Entry 1XSK (X-ray diffraction, 2.20 A resolution); this record covers chains E and F of the 6 polymer chains in the assembly.

# Chain E (and F)
Name: Putative family 31 glucosidase yicI
From: Escherichia coli
Notes: EC 3.2.1.-; chain F of this document is another copy of the same molecule, construct and numbering; everything in this record applies to it too
UniProtKB: P31434 (YICI_ECOLI); residue numbers follow UniProt; this construct covers 1-772
Amino-acid sequence (778 residues; row label = number of the first residue in the row):
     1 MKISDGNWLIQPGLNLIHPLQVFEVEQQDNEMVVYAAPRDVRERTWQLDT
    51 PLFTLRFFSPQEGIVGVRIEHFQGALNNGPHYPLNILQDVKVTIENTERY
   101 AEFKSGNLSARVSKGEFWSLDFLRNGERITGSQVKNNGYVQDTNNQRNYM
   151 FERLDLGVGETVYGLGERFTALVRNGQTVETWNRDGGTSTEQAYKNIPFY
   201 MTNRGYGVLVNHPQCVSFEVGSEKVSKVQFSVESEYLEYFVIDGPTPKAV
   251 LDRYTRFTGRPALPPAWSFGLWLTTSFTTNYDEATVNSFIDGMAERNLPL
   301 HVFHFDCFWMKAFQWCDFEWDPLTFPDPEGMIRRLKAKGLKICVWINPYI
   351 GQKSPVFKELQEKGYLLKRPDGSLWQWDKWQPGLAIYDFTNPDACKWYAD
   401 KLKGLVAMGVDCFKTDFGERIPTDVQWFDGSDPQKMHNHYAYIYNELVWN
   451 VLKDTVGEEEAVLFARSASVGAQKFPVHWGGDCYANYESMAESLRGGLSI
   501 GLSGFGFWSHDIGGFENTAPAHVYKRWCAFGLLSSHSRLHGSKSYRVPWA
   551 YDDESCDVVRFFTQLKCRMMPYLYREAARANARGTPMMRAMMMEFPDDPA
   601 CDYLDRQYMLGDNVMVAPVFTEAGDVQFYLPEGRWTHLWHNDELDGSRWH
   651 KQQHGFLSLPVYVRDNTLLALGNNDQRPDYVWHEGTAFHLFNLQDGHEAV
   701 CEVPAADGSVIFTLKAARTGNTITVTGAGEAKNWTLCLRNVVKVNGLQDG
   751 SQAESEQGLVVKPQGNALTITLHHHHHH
Not modelled in the structure: 774-778
Differences from the reference sequence: expression tag (773-778)
UniProt features mapped onto this chain:
  - active site: D416 (Nucleophile), E419, D482 (Proton donor)
  - mutagenesis: C307 to F308 (Converts the enzyme to have alpha-glucosidase activity)
Glycans and other covalent adducts: 5(R)-fluoro-beta-D-xylopyranose (XYF) linked to D416
Small-molecule neighbours:
  - MPO (3[N-morpholino]propane sulfonic acid): H640, D642, Q652, Q653, H654, G655, S658
  - 5(R)-fluoro-beta-D-xylopyranose (XYF): F277, D306, C307, W345, W380, K414, F417, R466, W479, D482, F515, R538, H540

# Chain E / chain F interface
Pairs across the interface (81; chain E residue first):
  K2(E) - E191(F)
  D5(E) - Q192(F)  hydrogen bond
  G6(E) - G186(F)
  G6(E) - T190(F)
  G6(E) - Q192(F)
  N7(E) - G186(F)  hydrogen bond (backbone-backbone)
  N7(E) - T190(F)
  N7(E) - Y484(F)  hydrogen bond
  W8(E) - D185(F)  hydrogen bond
  W8(E) - G187(F)
  W8(E) - Y484(F)
  W8(E) - E516(F)
  L9(E) - K379(F)
  L9(E) - R420(F)
  L156(E) - E488(F)
  V158(E) - Y487(F)
  V158(E) - E488(F)
  V158(E) - A491(F)  hydrophobic
  V158(E) - R606(F)
  G159(E) - R606(F)
  F169(E) - V225(F)
  T170(E) - G221(F)
  T170(E) - V225(F)
  A171(E) - N175(F)
  N175(E) - A171(F)
  G176(E) - G176(F)
  G176(E) - Q177(F)
  Q177(E) - G176(F)
  D185(E) - W8(F)  hydrogen bond
  G186(E) - G6(F)
  G186(E) - N7(F)  hydrogen bond (backbone-backbone)
  G187(E) - W8(F)
  S189(E) - E223(F)
  S189(E) - K224(F)
  S189(E) - V225(F)  hydrogen bond (backbone-backbone)
  T190(E) - G6(F)
  T190(E) - N7(F)
  T190(E) - E223(F)
  T190(E) - K224(F)
  T190(E) - V225(F)
  E191(E) - K2(F)
  E191(E) - S222(F)
  E191(E) - E223(F)  hydrogen bond (backbone-backbone)
  Q192(E) - D5(F)  hydrogen bond
  Q192(E) - G6(F)
  S222(E) - E191(F)
  E223(E) - S189(F)
  E223(E) - T190(F)
  E223(E) - E191(F)  hydrogen bond (backbone-backbone)
  K224(E) - S189(F)
  K224(E) - T190(F)
  V225(E) - F169(F)
  V225(E) - T170(F)
  V225(E) - S189(F)  hydrogen bond (backbone-backbone)
  V225(E) - T190(F)
  V225(E) - E492(F)
  V225(E) - R495(F)
  S226(E) - E492(F)  hydrogen bond
  K379(E) - L9(F)
  R420(E) - L9(F)
  Y484(E) - N7(F)  hydrogen bond
  Y484(E) - W8(F)
  Y487(E) - V158(F)
  E488(E) - L156(F)
  E488(E) - V158(F)
  E492(E) - V225(F)
  R495(E) - V225(F)
  E516(E) - W8(F)
  P599(E) - Q627(F)
  P599(E) - W649(F)  hydrophobic
  A600(E) - W649(F)
  Y603(E) - Y603(F)  hydrophobic
  R606(E) - V158(F)
  R606(E) - G159(F)
  F620(E) - V158(F)  hydrophobic
  Q627(E) - P599(F)
  S647(E) - S647(F)
  S647(E) - R648(F)
  R648(E) - S647(F)
  W649(E) - P599(F)  hydrophobic
  W649(E) - A600(F)
Also at the interface, not in a pair above, chain E (49 interface residues in all): G157, T188, G221, D482, A491
Also at the interface, not in a pair above, chain F (50 interface residues in all): G157, T188, S226, D482, D597, F620

# Summary
49 residues of chain E and 50 residues of chain F are in contact, with 13 hydrogen bonds. Among the polar
pairs are D5(E)-Q192(F), N7(E)-Y484(F) and W8(E)-D185(F). Bound to chain E: compound MPO. Covalently linked
5(R)-fluoro-beta-D-xylopyranose: at D416(E).
Chain E and chain F are both Putative family 31 glucosidase yicI (Escherichia coli); the structure, Structure
of a Family 31 alpha glycosidase glycosyl-enzyme intermediate, was determined by X-ray diffraction (same
publication as 1XSI and 1XSJ).
